1WOG - chains B and D of the 6 polymer chains in the assembly; structure by X-ray diffraction, 1.80 A resolution.

Chain B (and D):
Molecule: agmatinase
From: Deinococcus radiodurans
Notes: EC 3.5.3.11; chain D of this document is another copy of the same molecule, construct and numbering; everything in this record applies to it too
UniProt: Q9RZ04 (Q9RZ04_DEIRA); numbering as in UniProt (aligned over 1-304)
Amino-acid sequence (305 residues; row label = number of the first residue in the row):
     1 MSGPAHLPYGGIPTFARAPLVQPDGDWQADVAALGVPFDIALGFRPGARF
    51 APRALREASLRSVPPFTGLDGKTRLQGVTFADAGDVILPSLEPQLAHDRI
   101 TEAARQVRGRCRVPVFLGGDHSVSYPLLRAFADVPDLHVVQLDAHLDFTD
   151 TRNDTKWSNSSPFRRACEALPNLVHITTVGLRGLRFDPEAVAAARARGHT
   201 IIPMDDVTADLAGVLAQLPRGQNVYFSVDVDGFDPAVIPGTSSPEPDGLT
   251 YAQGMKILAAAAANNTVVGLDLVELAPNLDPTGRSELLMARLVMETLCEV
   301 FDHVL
Disordered / not traced: 1-2
Sequence notes: cloning artifact (305)

Chain B / chain D interface:
Residue-residue contacts (46; chain B residue first):
  Pro-4(B) / Ile-87(D)
  Pro-4(B) / Arg-99(D)
  Ala-5(B) / Ile-87(D)
  His-6(B) / Asp-85(D)  hydrogen bond (side chain-backbone)
  His-6(B) / Val-86(D)
  His-6(B) / Ile-87(D)
  Leu-7(B) / Leu-88(D)
  Pro-8(B) / Arg-53(D)  hydrogen bond (backbone-side chain)
  Tyr-9(B) / Pro-37(D)
  Tyr-9(B) / Arg-49(D)
  Tyr-9(B) / Phe-50(D)  hydrophobic
  Tyr-9(B) / Arg-53(D)  hydrogen bond (backbone-side chain)
  Gly-10(B) / Arg-53(D)  hydrogen bond (backbone-side chain)
  Gly-10(B) / Asp-85(D)
  Gly-11(B) / Arg-53(D)  hydrogen bond (backbone-side chain)
  Gly-11(B) / Asp-85(D)  hydrogen bond (backbone-side chain)
  Ile-12(B) / Ile-12(D)  hydrophobic
  Ile-12(B) / Leu-20(D)  hydrophobic
  Ile-12(B) / Arg-56(D)
  Ile-12(B) / Asp-82(D)
  Pro-13(B) / Pro-13(D)  hydrophobic
  Pro-13(B) / Arg-53(D)
  Leu-20(B) / Ile-12(D)  hydrophobic
  Pro-37(B) / Tyr-9(D)
  Arg-49(B) / Tyr-9(D)
  Phe-50(B) / Tyr-9(D)  hydrophobic
  Arg-53(B) / Pro-8(D)  hydrogen bond (side chain-backbone)
  Arg-53(B) / Tyr-9(D)  hydrogen bond (side chain-backbone)
  Arg-53(B) / Gly-10(D)  hydrogen bond (side chain-backbone)
  Arg-53(B) / Gly-11(D)  hydrogen bond (side chain-backbone)
  Arg-53(B) / Glu-57(D)
  Arg-53(B) / Leu-60(D)
  Arg-56(B) / Ile-12(D)
  Glu-57(B) / Arg-53(D)
  Glu-57(B) / Glu-57(D)
  Leu-60(B) / Arg-53(D)
  Asp-82(B) / Ile-12(D)
  Asp-85(B) / His-6(D)
  Asp-85(B) / Gly-10(D)
  Asp-85(B) / Gly-11(D)  hydrogen bond (side chain-backbone)
  Val-86(B) / His-6(D)
  Ile-87(B) / Pro-4(D)
  Ile-87(B) / Ala-5(D)
  Ile-87(B) / His-6(D)
  Leu-88(B) / Leu-7(D)
  Arg-99(B) / Pro-4(D)
Interface residues without a listed pair, chain B (27 interface residues in all): Thr-14, Gly-84, Ser-90
Interface residues without a listed pair, chain D (27 interface residues in all): Thr-14, Gly-84, Ser-90

Summary:
The chain B/chain D interface involves 27 residues from each chain, with 11 hydrogen bonds. Polar contacts
include His-6(B)/Asp-85(D), Pro-8(B)/Arg-53(D) and Tyr-9(B)/Arg-53(D).
Chain B and chain D are both agmatinase (Deinococcus radiodurans); the structure, Crystal Structure of
Agmatinase Reveals Structural Conservation and Inhibition Mechanism of the Ureohydrolase Superfamily, was
determined by X-ray diffraction (same publication as 1WOH and 1WOI).
